2B1H - chains H and P of the 3 polymer chains in the assembly; structure by X-ray diffraction, 2.00 A resolution.

== Chain H ==
Name: Fab 2219, heavy chain
Organism: Homo sapiens
Notes: fragment: heavy chain; antibody fragment or engineered binder
Amino-acid sequence (226 residues; numbered 1 to 229 plus 11 insertion-coded residues; 14 numbers in that range are skipped by the numbering (no residue carries them; nothing is unmodelled there); the number before each row is that of its first residue; a row labelled like 82A-82C holds insertion residues (82A, then the next letters in order)):
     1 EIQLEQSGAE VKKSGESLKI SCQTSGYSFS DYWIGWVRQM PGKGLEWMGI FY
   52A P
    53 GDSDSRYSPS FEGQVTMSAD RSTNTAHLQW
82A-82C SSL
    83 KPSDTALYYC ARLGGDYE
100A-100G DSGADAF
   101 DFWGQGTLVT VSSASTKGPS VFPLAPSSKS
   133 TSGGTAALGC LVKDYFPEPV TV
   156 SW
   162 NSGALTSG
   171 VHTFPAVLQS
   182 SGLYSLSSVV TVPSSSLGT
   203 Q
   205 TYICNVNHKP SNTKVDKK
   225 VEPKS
Cystine bridges: Cys-22/Cys-92, Cys-142/Cys-208

== Chain P ==
Name: UG29 peptide of Exterior membrane glycoprotein GP120
Amino-acid sequence (23 residues; row label = number of the first residue in the row; note: 2 numbers in that range are skipped by the numbering (no residue carries them; nothing is unmodelled there)):
   301 NNTKKSIKI
   312 RPRQAFYATN GIIG
Unresolved in the structure: 301-302, 321-325

== How chain H and chain P interact ==
Pairs across the interface (26):
  Asp-31(H) with Thr-303(P); Lys-304(P)
  Tyr-32(H) with Lys-304(P), hydrogen bond
  Trp-33(H) with Lys-305(P), hydrogen bond (side chain-backbone); Ile-307(P); Tyr-318(P), hydrophobic
  Ile-50(H) with Ile-307(P), hydrophobic
  Tyr-52(H) with Thr-303(P); Lys-305(P)
  Asp-54(H) with Lys-305(P), salt bridge
  Asp-56(H) with Lys-305(P), salt bridge; Tyr-318(P)
  Leu-95(H) with Ile-307(P), hydrophobic
  Asp-98(H) with Lys-304(P)
  Glu-100(H) with Lys-308(P), salt bridge
  Asp-100A(H) with Lys-304(P)
  Ser-100B(H) with Thr-303(P); Lys-308(P), hydrogen bond (backbone-side chain)
  Gly-100C(H) with Thr-303(P), hydrogen bond (backbone-backbone); Lys-304(P); Ser-306(P)
  Ala-100D(H) with Lys-304(P); Ser-306(P), hydrogen bond (backbone-backbone); Ile-307(P); Lys-308(P), hydrogen bond (backbone-backbone)
  Asp-100E(H) with Lys-308(P)

== Summary ==
15 residues of chain H face 7 of chain P across their interface; the contacts include 6 hydrogen bonds and 3
salt bridges. Among the polar pairs are Asp-54(H)/Lys-305(P), Asp-56(H)/Lys-305(P) and Glu-100(H)/Lys-308(P).
Chain H is Fab 2219, heavy chain (Homo sapiens) and chain P is UG29 peptide of Exterior membrane glycoprotein
GP120; the structure, Crystal structure analysis of anti-HIV-1 V3 Fab 2219 in complex with UG29 peptide, was
determined by X-ray diffraction (same publication as 2B1A).
